8GHG - chains C and B of the 4 polymer chains in the assembly; structure by electron microscopy, 3.30 A resolution.

# Chain C
Name: Calcium-activated potassium channel subunit alpha-1
Source organism: Homo sapiens
UniProt: Q12791 (KCMA1_HUMAN), isoform Q12791-5; the construct has insertions or renumbered stretches relative to UniProt, so the offset changes along the chain: 2-36 = UniProt 67-101; 82-97 = UniProt 102-117; 111-1056 = UniProt 176-1121
Sequence (1072 residues; numbered -15 to 1056 plus 58 insertion-coded residues; 58 numbers in that range are skipped by the numbering (no residue carries them; nothing is unmodelled there); the number before each row is that of its first residue; a row labelled like 97A-97Z holds insertion residues (97A, then the next letters in order); numbers below 1 keep their minus sign (Met-15 is residue -15)):
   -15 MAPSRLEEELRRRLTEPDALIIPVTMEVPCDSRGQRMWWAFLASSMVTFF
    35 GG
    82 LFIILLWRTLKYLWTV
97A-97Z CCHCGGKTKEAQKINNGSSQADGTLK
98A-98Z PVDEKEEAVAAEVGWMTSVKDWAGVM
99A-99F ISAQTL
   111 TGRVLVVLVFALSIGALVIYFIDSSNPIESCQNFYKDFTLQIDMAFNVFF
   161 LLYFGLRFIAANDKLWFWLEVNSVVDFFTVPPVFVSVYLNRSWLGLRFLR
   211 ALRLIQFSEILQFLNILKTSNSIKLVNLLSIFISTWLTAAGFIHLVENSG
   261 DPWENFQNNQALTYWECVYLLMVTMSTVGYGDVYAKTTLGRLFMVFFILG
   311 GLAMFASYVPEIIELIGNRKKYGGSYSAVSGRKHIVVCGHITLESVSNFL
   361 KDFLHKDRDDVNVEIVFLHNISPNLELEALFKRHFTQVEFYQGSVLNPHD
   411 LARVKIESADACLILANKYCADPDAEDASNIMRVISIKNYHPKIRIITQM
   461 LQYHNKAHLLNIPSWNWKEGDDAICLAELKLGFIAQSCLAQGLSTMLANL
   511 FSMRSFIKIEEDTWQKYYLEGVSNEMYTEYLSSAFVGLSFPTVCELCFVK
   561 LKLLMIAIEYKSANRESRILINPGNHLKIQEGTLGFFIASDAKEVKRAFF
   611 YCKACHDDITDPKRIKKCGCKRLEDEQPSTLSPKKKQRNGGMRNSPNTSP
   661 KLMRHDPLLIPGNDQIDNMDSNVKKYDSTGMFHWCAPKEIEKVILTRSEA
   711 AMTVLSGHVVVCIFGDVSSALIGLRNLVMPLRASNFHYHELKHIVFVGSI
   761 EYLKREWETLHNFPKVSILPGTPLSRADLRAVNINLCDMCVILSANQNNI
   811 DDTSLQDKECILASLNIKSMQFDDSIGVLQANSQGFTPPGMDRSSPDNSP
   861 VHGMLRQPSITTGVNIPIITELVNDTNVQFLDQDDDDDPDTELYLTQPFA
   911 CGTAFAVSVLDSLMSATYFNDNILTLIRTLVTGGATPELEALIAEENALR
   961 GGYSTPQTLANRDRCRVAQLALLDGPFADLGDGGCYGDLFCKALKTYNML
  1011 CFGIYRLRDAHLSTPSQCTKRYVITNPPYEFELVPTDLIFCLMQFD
Not modelled in the structure: -15 to 18, 82-96, 97A-97Z, 98A-98Z, 99A-99F, 571-576, 614-682, 834-870
Sequence notes: expression tag (-15 to 1)
Curated features (UniProtKB/Swiss-Prot):
  - region: Leu491 to Phe511 (Segment S7), Leu548 to Ile568 (Segment S8), Cys612 to His616 (Heme-binding motif)
  - motif: Thr287 to Tyr290 (Selectivity for potassium)
  - binding site (Mg(2+)): Glu374, Gln397, Glu399
  - lipidation (S-palmitoyl cysteine): Cys97A, Cys97B, Cys97D

# Chain B
Name: Calcium-activated potassium channel subunit alpha-1
Source organism: Homo sapiens
UniProt: Q12791 (KCMA1_HUMAN), isoform Q12791-5; the construct has insertions or renumbered stretches relative to UniProt, so the offset changes along the chain: 2-33 = UniProt 67-98; 84-93 = UniProt 99-108; 108-1056 = UniProt 173-1121
Sequence (1072 residues; row label = number of the first residue in the row; note: 64 numbers in that range are skipped by the numbering (no residue carries them; nothing is unmodelled there); a row labelled like 93A-93Z holds insertion residues (93A, then the next letters in order); numbers below 1 keep their minus sign (Met-15 is residue -15)):
   -15 MAPSRLEEELRRRLTEPDALIIPVTMEVPCDSRGQRMWWAFLASSMVTF
    84 FGGLFIILLW
93A-93Z RTLKYLWTVCCHCGGKTKEAQKINNG
94A-94Z SSQADGTLKPVDEKEEAVAAEVGWMT
95A-95L SVKDWAGVMISA
   108 QTLTGRVLVVLVFALSIGALVIYFIDSSNPIESCQNFYKDFTLQIDMAFN
   158 VFFLLYFGLRFIAANDKLWFWLEVNSVVDFFTVPPVFVSVYLNRSWLGLR
   208 FLRALRLIQFSEILQFLNILKTSNSIKLVNLLSIFISTWLTAAGFIHLVE
   258 NSGDPWENFQNNQALTYWECVYLLMVTMSTVGYGDVYAKTTLGRLFMVFF
   308 ILGGLAMFASYVPEIIELIGNRKKYGGSYSAVSGRKHIVVCGHITLESVS
   358 NFLKDFLHKDRDDVNVEIVFLHNISPNLELEALFKRHFTQVEFYQGSVLN
   408 PHDLARVKIESADACLILANKYCADPDAEDASNIMRVISIKNYHPKIRII
   458 TQMLQYHNKAHLLNIPSWNWKEGDDAICLAELKLGFIAQSCLAQGLSTML
   508 ANLFSMRSFIKIEEDTWQKYYLEGVSNEMYTEYLSSAFVGLSFPTVCELC
   558 FVKLKLLMIAIEYKSANRESRILINPGNHLKIQEGTLGFFIASDAKEVKR
   608 AFFYCKACHDDITDPKRIKKCGCKRLEDEQPSTLSPKKKQRNGGMRNSPN
   658 TSPKLMRHDPLLIPGNDQIDNMDSNVKKYDSTGMFHWCAPKEIEKVILTR
   708 SEAAMTVLSGHVVVCIFGDVSSALIGLRNLVMPLRASNFHYHELKHIVFV
   758 GSIEYLKREWETLHNFPKVSILPGTPLSRADLRAVNINLCDMCVILSANQ
   808 NNIDDTSLQDKECILASLNIKSMQFDDSIGVLQANSQGFTPPGMDRSSPD
   858 NSPVHGMLRQPSITTGVNIPIITELVNDTNVQFLDQDDDDDPDTELYLTQ
   908 PFACGTAFAVSVLDSLMSATYFNDNILTLIRTLVTGGATPELEALIAEEN
   958 ALRGGYSTPQTLANRDRCRVAQLALLDGPFADLGDGGCYGDLFCKALKTY
  1008 NMLCFGIYRLRDAHLSTPSQCTKRYVITNPPYEFELVPTDLIFCLMQFD
Not modelled in the structure: -15 to 18, 84-92, 93A-93Z, 94A-94Z, 95A-95L, 571-590, 614-682, 834-870, 959-963, 978-994
Sequence notes: expression tag (-15 to 1)
Curated features (UniProtKB/Swiss-Prot):
  - region: Leu491 to Phe511 (Segment S7), Leu548 to Ile568 (Segment S8), Cys612 to His616 (Heme-binding motif)
  - motif: Thr287 to Tyr290 (Selectivity for potassium)
  - binding site (Mg(2+)): Glu374, Gln397, Glu399
  - lipidation (S-palmitoyl cysteine): Cys93J, Cys93K, Cys93M

# Chain C / chain B interface
Residue-residue contacts (46):
  Leu280(C) with Tyr290(B)
  Thr284(C) with Tyr290(B)
  Thr287(C) with Ser286(B), hydrogen bond (side chain-backbone); Thr287(B), hydrogen bond (side chain-backbone); Val288(B), hydrogen bond (side chain-backbone)
  Val288(C) with Val288(B)
  Gly289(C) with Val288(B); Gly289(B)
  Tyr290(C) with Tyr290(B)
  Gly291(C) with Tyr290(B)
  Val293(C) with Tyr290(B)
  Tyr294(C) with Tyr290(B), hydrophobic; Asp292(B)
  Arg301(C) with Glu276(B), salt bridge; Tyr279(B)
  Met304(C) with Tyr279(B), hydrophobic; Tyr290(B)
  Val305(C) with Met282(B), hydrophobic
  Ile308(C) with Ser286(B)
  Pro408(C) with Gln889(B); Asp897(B)
  His409(C) with Asp898(B), salt bridge; Pro899(B)
  Ala438(C) with Leu815(B), hydrophobic; Lys818(B)
  Met442(C) with Phe890(B), hydrophobic
  Asn449(C) with Gln889(B), hydrogen bond (side chain-backbone); Phe890(B); Asp892(B); Gln893(B); Asp895(B); Asp897(B), hydrogen bond
  His468(C) with Leu784(B)
  Asn471(C) with Arg786(B), hydrogen bond; Asn826(B); Ser829(B)
  Ile472(C) with Leu825(B), hydrophobic
  Pro473(C) with Leu825(B); Ser829(B); Gln893(B)
  Ser474(C) with Gln893(B), hydrogen bond
  Glu955(C) with Arg786(B); Ala787(B), hydrogen bond (backbone-backbone); Arg790(B), salt bridge
  Glu956(C) with Arg707(B), salt bridge; Ala787(B)
Also at the interface, not in a pair above, chain C (33 interface residues in all): Val283, Leu406, Asn407, Ser439, Ile441, Ile445, Ser446, Ala954
Also at the interface, not in a pair above, chain B (29 interface residues in all): Leu822, Asp900

# Summary
33 residues of chain C and 29 residues of chain B are in contact; the contacts include 8 hydrogen bonds and 4
salt bridges. Among the polar pairs are Arg301(C)-Glu276(B), His409(C)-Asp898(B) and Glu955(C)-Arg790(B).
Both chains are Calcium-activated potassium channel subunit alpha-1 (Homo sapiens). Entry 8GHG (Cryo-EM
structure of hSlo1 in digitonin, Ca2+-free and EDTA-free) was determined by electron microscopy, deposited
together with 8GH9 and 8GHF.
